Entry 1OE2 (X-ray diffraction, 1.12 A resolution); this record covers chain A.

# Chain A
Name: Dissimilatory copper-containing nitrite reductase
Organism: Alcaligenes xylosoxidans
Reference sequence: O68601 (O68601); residues 1-336 here correspond to UniProt positions 25-360 (UniProt number = residue number + 24)
Amino-acid sequence (336 residues; row label = number of the first residue in the row):
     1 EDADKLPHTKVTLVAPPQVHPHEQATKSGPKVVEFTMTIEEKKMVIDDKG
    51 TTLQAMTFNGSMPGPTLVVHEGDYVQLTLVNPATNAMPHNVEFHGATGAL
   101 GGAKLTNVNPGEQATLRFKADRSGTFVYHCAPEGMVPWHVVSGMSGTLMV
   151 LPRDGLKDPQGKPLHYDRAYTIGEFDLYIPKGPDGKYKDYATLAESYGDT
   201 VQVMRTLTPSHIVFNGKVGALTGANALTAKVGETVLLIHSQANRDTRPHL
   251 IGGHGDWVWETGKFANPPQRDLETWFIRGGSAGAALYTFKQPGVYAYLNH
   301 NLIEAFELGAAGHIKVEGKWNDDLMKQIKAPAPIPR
Not modelled in the structure: 336
Differences from the reference sequence: engineered mutation Glu-92 (Asp in O68601)
Modified residues: Glu-1 (pyroglutamic acid; PCA)
Ion coordination: Cu ion site 1: His-89, Cys-130, His-139, Met-144; Cu ion site 2: Glu-92, His-94, His-129, His-300

# Overview
His-89, Cys-130, His-139 and Met-144 form the Cu ion site 1. The Cu ion site 2 is built by Glu-92, His-94,
His-129 and His-300.
Chain A is Dissimilatory copper-containing nitrite reductase (Alcaligenes xylosoxidans); the structure, Atomic
Resolution Structure of D92E Mutant of Alcaligenes xylosoxidans Nitrite Reductase, was determined by X-ray
diffraction (same publication as 1OE1 and 1OE3).
